7OY7 - chains A and I of the 3 polymer chains in the assembly; structure by X-ray diffraction, 1.70 A resolution.

Chain A:
Molecule: N-glycosylase/DNA lyase
Organism: Pyrococcus abyssi (strain GE5 / Orsay)
Notes: EC 3.2.2.-, 4.2.99.18
UniProtKB: Q9UZY0 (AGOG_PYRAB); numbering as in UniProt (aligned over 1-239)
Chain sequence (242 residues; numbered -2 to 239; the number before each row is that of its first residue; numbers below 1 keep their minus sign (Gly-2 is residue -2)):
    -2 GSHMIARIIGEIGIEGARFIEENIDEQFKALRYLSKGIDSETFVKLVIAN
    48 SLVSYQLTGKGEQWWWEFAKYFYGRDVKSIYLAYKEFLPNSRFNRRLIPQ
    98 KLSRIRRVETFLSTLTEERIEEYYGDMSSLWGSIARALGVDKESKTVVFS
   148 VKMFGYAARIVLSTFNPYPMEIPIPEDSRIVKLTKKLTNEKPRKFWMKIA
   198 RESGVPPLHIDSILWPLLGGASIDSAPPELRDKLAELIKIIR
Sequence notes: expression tag (-2 to 0)
What the authors report for this chain:
  - binding site for the 9-nt DNA strand: Gln53, Gln97, Arg101, Thr143, Ser175, Arg176
  - binding site for the 9-nt DNA strand (chain I): Arg92, Arg93, Leu94
  - contacts within the chain: Gln53-Arg93 (hydrogen bond)
  - specificity-determining residues: Arg93
  - mutagenesis - K142Q: unchanged binding to lesion-containing DNA
  - mutagenesis - R93A, K142Q: decreased catalytic activity
  - mutagenesis - R93A: decreased binding to the 9-nt DNA strand (chain I)
  - catalytic residues: Asp174 (proposed by the authors, not directly observed)

Chain I:
Molecule: 9-nt DNA strand
Sequence (9 nucleotides; row label = number of the first residue in the row):
     1 AGAAACAAA

Interface between chain A and chain I:
Pairs across the interface (7):
  Arg92(A) - DA7(I)  hydrogen bond to the phosphate
  Arg92(A) - DA8(I)  salt bridge to the phosphate
  Arg93(A) - DC6(I)  hydrogen bond to the base
  Arg93(A) - DA7(I)  hydrogen bond to the base
  Leu94(A) - DA5(I)  base contact
  Leu94(A) - DC6(I)  hydrogen bond to the sugar
  Gln97(A) - DA5(I)  base contact

Overview:
Chain A and chain I each contribute 4 residues to their interface; the contacts include 4 hydrogen bonds and 1
salt bridge. Among the polar pairs are Arg93(A)-DC6(I), Arg93(A)-DA7(I) and Leu94(A)-DC6(I). The paper reports
the catalytic residue Asp174(A); R93A and K142Q of chain A reduce catalytic activity.
Here chain A is N-glycosylase/DNA lyase (Pyrococcus abyssi (strain GE5 / Orsay)) and chain I is a 9-nt DNA
strand. Entry 7OY7 (Crystal structure of a trapped Pab-AGOG/double-standed DNA covalent intermediate (DNA
containing cytosine opposite to lesion)) was determined by X-ray diffraction together with 7OUE, 7P0W, 7P8L
and 7P9Z from the same study.
